PDB entry 8ABE | electron microscopy, 2.30 A resolution | chains C and G of the 20 polymer chains in the assembly

# Chain C
Molecule: Cytochrome b
Source organism: Yarrowia lipolytica
UniProt: Q9B6D0 (CYB_YARLI); numbering as in UniProt (aligned over 1-385)
Sequence (385 residues; each row starts with the number of its first residue):
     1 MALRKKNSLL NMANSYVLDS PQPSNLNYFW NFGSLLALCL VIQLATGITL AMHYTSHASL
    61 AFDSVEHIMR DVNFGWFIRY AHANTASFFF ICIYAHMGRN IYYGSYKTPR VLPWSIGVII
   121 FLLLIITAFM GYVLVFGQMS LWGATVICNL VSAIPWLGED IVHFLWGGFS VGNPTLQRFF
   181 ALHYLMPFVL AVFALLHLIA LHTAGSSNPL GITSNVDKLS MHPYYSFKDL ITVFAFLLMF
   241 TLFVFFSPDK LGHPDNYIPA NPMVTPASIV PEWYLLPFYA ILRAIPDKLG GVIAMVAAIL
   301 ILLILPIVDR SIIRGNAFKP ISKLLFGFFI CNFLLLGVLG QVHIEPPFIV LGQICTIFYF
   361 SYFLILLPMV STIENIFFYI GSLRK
Unresolved in the structure: 384-385
UniProt features mapped onto this chain:
  - binding site (heme b): His82, His96, His183, His197
  - binding site (a ubiquinone): His202

# Chain G
Molecule: Cytochrome b-c1 complex subunit 7
Source organism: Yarrowia lipolytica
UniProt: Q6C3K7 (QCR7_YARLI); numbering as in UniProt (aligned over 1-128)
Sequence (128 residues; each row starts with the number of its first residue):
     1 MASITSVVKT SELILKSPLL SKIVVPLAKT YVKFSGYRQL GFKMNDLIIE ETPNMQLALR
    61 RLPPTESYDR VYRLIRATQF SLSHKLATGN DITKPEEDDH YLIPYILDVE AEAFEKDALD
   121 NLEVVKRK
Unresolved in the structure: 1, 126-128

# How chain C and chain G interact
Residue-residue contacts - 70 pairs, chain C then chain G:
  Ser24(C) - Thr78(G)
  Ser24(C) - Leu82(G)
  Asn25(C) - Thr78(G)
  Asn25(C) - Ser81(G)  hydrogen bond
  Asn25(C) - Leu82(G)
  Lys107(C) - Ile49(G)
  Pro109(C) - Glu51(G)
  Leu210(C) - Leu40(G)  hydrophobic
  Leu210(C) - Phe42(G)  hydrophobic
  Leu210(C) - Ala77(G)
  Leu210(C) - Thr78(G)
  Leu210(C) - Ser81(G)
  Ile212(C) - Phe42(G)  hydrophobic
  Ile212(C) - Asp46(G)
  Ile212(C) - Leu74(G)  hydrophobic
  Ile212(C) - Thr78(G)
  Thr213(C) - Glu50(G)
  Thr213(C) - Leu74(G)
  Val216(C) - Ile75(G)  hydrophobic
  Asp217(C) - Ile75(G)
  Arg310(C) - Ala2(G)  hydrogen bond (backbone-backbone)
  Ile312(C) - Ala2(G)
  Ile312(C) - Ile4(G)  hydrophobic
  Ile312(C) - Val7(G)  hydrophobic
  Ile312(C) - Ile48(G)
  Ile312(C) - Ile49(G)  hydrogen bond (backbone-backbone)
  Ile313(C) - Leu47(G)
  Ile313(C) - Ile49(G)
  Arg314(C) - Ile49(G)
  Arg314(C) - Glu51(G)  salt bridge
  Phe318(C) - Tyr31(G)
  Phe318(C) - Ser35(G)  hydrogen bond (backbone-side chain)
  Phe318(C) - Tyr37(G)
  Phe318(C) - Phe42(G)  hydrophobic
  Phe318(C) - Leu47(G)  hydrophobic
  Lys319(C) - Tyr31(G)
  Pro320(C) - Tyr31(G)
  Pro320(C) - Phe34(G)  hydrophobic
  Pro320(C) - Ser35(G)
  Ile321(C) - Tyr31(G)  hydrophobic
  Glu374(C) - Tyr31(G)  hydrogen bond
  Asn375(C) - Ala2(G)
  Asn375(C) - Val7(G)
  Ile376(C) - Thr10(G)
  Ile376(C) - Ser11(G)
  Ile376(C) - Ile14(G)  hydrophobic
  Phe377(C) - Ala28(G)
  Phe377(C) - Tyr31(G)  hydrophobic
  Phe377(C) - Val32(G)
  Phe378(C) - Tyr31(G)
  Phe378(C) - Ser35(G)
  Phe378(C) - Met44(G)
  Tyr379(C) - Val7(G)  hydrophobic
  Tyr379(C) - Val8(G)  hydrophobic
  Tyr379(C) - Ser11(G)
  Tyr379(C) - Met44(G)  hydrophobic
  Tyr379(C) - His100(G)
  Ile380(C) - Ser11(G)
  Ile380(C) - Val24(G)  hydrophobic
  Ile380(C) - Val25(G)  hydrophobic
  Ile380(C) - Ala28(G)  hydrophobic
  Gly381(C) - Ala28(G)
  Gly381(C) - Val32(G)
  Ser382(C) - Tyr37(G)
  Ser382(C) - Arg38(G)
  Ser382(C) - Met44(G)
  Ser382(C) - Asp98(G)
  Ser382(C) - His100(G)  hydrogen bond
  Leu383(C) - Leu15(G)  hydrophobic
  Leu383(C) - His100(G)
Other interface residues (no listed pair), chain C (30 interface residues in all): Thr108, Ser311, Ala317
Other interface residues (no listed pair), chain G (40 interface residues in all): Leu27, Lys29, Gly36, Thr52, Val71, Ile103

# Summary
30 residues of chain C face 40 of chain G across their interface; the contacts include 6 hydrogen bonds and 1
salt bridge. Among the polar pairs are Arg314(C)-Glu51(G), Asn25(C)-Ser81(G) and Phe318(C)-Ser35(G). UniProt
lists 4 heme b-binding residues and ubiquinone-binding residue His202(C) on chain C.
Chain C is Cytochrome b and chain G is Cytochrome b-c1 complex subunit 7, both from Yarrowia lipolytica; the
structure, Complex III2 from Yarrowia lipolytica, oxidised with ferricyanide, b-position, was determined by
electron microscopy (same publication as 8AB6, 8AB7, 8AB8, 8AB9, 8ABA, 8ABB and 11 further entries).
